5D80 - chains C and F of the 15 polymer chains in the assembly; structure by X-ray diffraction, 6.20 A resolution (low resolution: residue-level contacts below are approximate; hydrogen-bond / salt-bridge calls are withheld).

Chain C:
Name: V-type proton ATPase catalytic subunit A
Source organism: Saccharomyces cerevisiae
Notes: EC 3.6.3.14, 3.1.-.-
UniProtKB: P17255 (VATA_YEAST); the construct lacks a stretch of the UniProt sequence, so the offset changes along the chain: 1-283 = UniProt 1-283; 284-617 = UniProt 738-1071
Chain sequence (617 residues; row label = number of the first residue in the row):
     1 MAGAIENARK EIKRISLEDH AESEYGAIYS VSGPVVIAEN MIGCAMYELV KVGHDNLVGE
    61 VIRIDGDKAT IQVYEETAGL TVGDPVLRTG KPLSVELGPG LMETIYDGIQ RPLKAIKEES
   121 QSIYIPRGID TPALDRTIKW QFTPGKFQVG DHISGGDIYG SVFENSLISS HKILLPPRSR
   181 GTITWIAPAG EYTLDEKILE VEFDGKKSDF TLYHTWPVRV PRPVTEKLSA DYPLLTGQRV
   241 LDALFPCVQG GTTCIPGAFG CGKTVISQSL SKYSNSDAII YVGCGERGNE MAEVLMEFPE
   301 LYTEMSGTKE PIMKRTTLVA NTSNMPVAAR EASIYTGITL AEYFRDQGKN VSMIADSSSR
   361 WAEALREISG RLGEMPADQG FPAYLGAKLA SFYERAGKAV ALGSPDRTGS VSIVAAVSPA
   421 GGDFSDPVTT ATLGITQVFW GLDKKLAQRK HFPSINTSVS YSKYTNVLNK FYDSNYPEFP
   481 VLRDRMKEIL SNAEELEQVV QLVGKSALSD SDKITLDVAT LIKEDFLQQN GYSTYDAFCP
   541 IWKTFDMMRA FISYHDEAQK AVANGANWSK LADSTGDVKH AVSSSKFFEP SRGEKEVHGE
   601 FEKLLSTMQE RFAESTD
Not modelled in the structure: 1-20, 610-617
Curated features (UniProtKB/Swiss-Prot):
  - binding site (ATP): Gly257 to Thr264
  - modified residue: Ala2 (N-acetylalanine), Thr131 (Phosphothreonine), Ser404 (Phosphoserine), Ser474 (Phosphoserine)

Chain F:
Name: V-type proton ATPase subunit B
Source organism: Saccharomyces cerevisiae
Notes: EC 3.6.3.14
UniProtKB: P16140 (VATB_YEAST); numbering as in UniProt (aligned over 1-517)
Chain sequence (517 residues; each row starts with the number of its first residue):
     1 MVLSDKELFA INKKAVEQGF NVKPRLNYNT VSGVNGPLVI LEKVKFPRYN EIVNLTLPDG
    61 TVRQGQVLEI RGDRAIVQVF EGTSGIDVKK TTVEFTGESL RIPVSEDMLG RIFDGSGRPI
   121 DNGPKVFAED YLDINGSPIN PYARIYPEEM ISTGVSAIDT MNSIARGQKI PIFSASGLPH
   181 NEIAAQICRQ AGLVRPTKDV HDGHEENFSI VFAAMGVNLE TARFFKQDFE ENGSLERTSL
   241 FLNLANDPTI ERIITPRLAL TTAEYLAYQT ERHVLTILTD MSSYADALRE VSAAREEVPG
   301 RRGYPGYMYT DLSTIYERAG RVEGRNGSIT QIPILTMPND DITHPIPDLT GYITEGQIFV
   361 DRQLHNKGIY PPINVLPSLS RLMKSAIGEG MTRKDHGDVS NQLYAKYAIG KDAAAMKAVV
   421 GEEALSIEDK LSLEFLEKFE KTFITQGAYE DRTVFESLDQ AWSLLRIYPK EMLNRISPKI
   481 LDEFYDRARD DADEDEEDPD TRSSGKKKDA SQEESLI
Not modelled in the structure: 1-26, 193-205, 487-517
Curated features (UniProtKB/Swiss-Prot):
  - binding site (ATP): Arg381
  - modified residue (Phosphoserine): Ser4, Ser137, Ser503, Ser504, Ser511, Ser515
  - cross-link (Glycyl lysine isopeptide (Lys-Gly)): Lys14 (interchain with G-Cter in ubiquitin), Lys508 (interchain with G-Cter in ubiquitin)

How chain C and chain F interact:
Residue-residue contacts - 27 pairs, chain C then chain F:
  Tyr29(C) with Arg71(F); Gly72(F)
  Ser30(C) with Ile70(F)
  Val31(C) with Glu69(F); Ile70(F)
  Ser32(C) with Glu69(F)
  Gly79(C) with Ser99(F)
  Leu80(C) with Arg48(F); Tyr49(F)
  Thr81(C) with Pro47(F); Arg48(F)
  Val82(C) with Pro47(F)
  Leu113(C) with Pro141(F)
  Ile123(C) with Asn140(F)
  Ile125(C) with Pro138(F)
  Asn289(C) with Tyr146(F)
  Ser323(C) with Ser313(F)
  Asn324(C) with Ser313(F); Glu317(F)
  Glu363(C) with Tyr309(F)
  Glu367(C) with Gly306(F); Tyr307(F)
  Gly370(C) with Val298(F)
  Arg449(C) with Ala405(F)
  Lys450(C) with Asn401(F); Tyr404(F); Ala405(F)
Also at the interface, not in a pair above, chain C (27 interface residues in all): Lys114, Tyr124, Ala292, Glu293, Ala320, Ala364, Arg366, Gln448
Also at the interface, not in a pair above, chain F (25 interface residues in all): Tyr142, Ala143, Arg144, Ala408

Overview:
Chain C and chain F form an interface of 27 and 25 residues respectively. UniProt lists 8 ATP-binding residues
on chain C; ATP-binding residue Arg381(F) on chain F.
Here chain C is V-type proton ATPase catalytic subunit A and chain F is V-type proton ATPase subunit B, both
from Saccharomyces cerevisiae. Entry 5D80 (Crystal Structure of Yeast V1-ATPase in the Autoinhibited Form) was
determined by X-ray diffraction together with 5BW9 from the same study.
